PDB entry 6KU2 | X-ray diffraction, 2.34 A resolution | chain A

# Chain A
Protein: Sulfurtransferase
Source organism: Chlorobium limicola
UniProtKB: B3ECE3 (B3ECE3_CHLL2); residue numbers follow UniProt; this construct covers 2-457
Sequence (460 residues; row label = number of the first residue in the row; numbers below 1 keep their minus sign (Gly-2 is residue -2)):
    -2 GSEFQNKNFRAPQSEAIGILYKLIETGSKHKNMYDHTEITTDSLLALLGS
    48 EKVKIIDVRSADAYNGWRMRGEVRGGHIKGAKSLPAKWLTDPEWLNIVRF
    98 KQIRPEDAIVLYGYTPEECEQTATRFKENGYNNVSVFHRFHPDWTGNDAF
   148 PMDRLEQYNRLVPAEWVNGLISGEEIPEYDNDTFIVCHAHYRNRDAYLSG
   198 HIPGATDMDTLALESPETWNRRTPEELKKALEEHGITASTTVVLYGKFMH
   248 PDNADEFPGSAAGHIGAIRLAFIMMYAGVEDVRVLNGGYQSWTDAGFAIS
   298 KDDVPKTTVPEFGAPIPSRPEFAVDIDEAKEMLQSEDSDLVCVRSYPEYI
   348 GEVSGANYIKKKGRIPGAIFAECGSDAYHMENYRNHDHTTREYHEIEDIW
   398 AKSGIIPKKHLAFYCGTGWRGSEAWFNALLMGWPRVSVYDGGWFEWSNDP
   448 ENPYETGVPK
Disordered / not traced: -2 to 31
Construct notes: expression tag (-2 to 1); engineered mutation Ala353 (Tyr in B3ECE3)
Glycans and other covalent adducts: compound DV6 linked to Cys412
Bound ions: Zn2+: His74, Asp150, His391; Mg2+: Trp216, Asn217, Thr414, Asp437
Ligand contacts: DV6 ([(2S)-3-[(2S)-2-(disulfanyl)-2,3-dihydro-1H-imidazol-4-yl]-1-oxidanyl-1-oxidanylidene-propan-2-yl]-trimethyl-azanium): Tyr188, Thr207, Glu211, Trp216, Gly256, Tyr355, Ala374, Tyr375, Gly413, Thr414, Gly415, Trp416, Arg417
From the paper describing this entry:
  - binding site for DV6: Tyr355, Cys412
  - conformationally variable residues (side-chain flip): Tyr355
  - mutagenesis - C116A/C184A/C339A/C370A: decreased catalytic activity
  - catalytic residues: Thr414 (from molecular simulation)

# Overview
Compound DV6 is covalently linked to Cys412. The Zn2+ site is built by His74, Asp150 and His391. Trp216,
Asn217, Thr414 and Asp437 form the Mg2+ site. From the paper: the catalytic residue Thr414;
C116A/C184A/C339A/C370A reduce catalytic activity.
Chain A is Sulfurtransferase (Chlorobium limicola); the structure, The structure of EanB/Y353A complex with
ergothioneine covalent linked with persulfide Cys412, was determined by X-ray diffraction, deposited together
with 6KTV, 6KTW, 6KTX, 6KTZ and 6KU1.
